PDB entry 8DXR | electron microscopy, 4.00 A resolution | chains B and C of the 7 polymer chains in the assembly

# Chain B
Molecule: Volume-regulated anion channel subunit LRRC8C, Volume-regulated anion channel subunit LRRC8A
Organism: Homo sapiens
UniProt: chimeric construct of Q8TDW0, Q8IWT6: residues 1-175 from Q8TDW0 (LRC8C_HUMAN) positions 1-183 (same numbers); residues 175-176 from Q8IWT6 positions 182-206 (offset varies); residues 176-802 from Q8TDW0 (LRC8C_HUMAN) positions 206-802 (same numbers)
Chain sequence (825 residues; each row starts with the number of its first residue; note: 55 numbers in that range are skipped by the numbering (no residue carries them; nothing is unmodelled there); a row labelled like 175A-175Z holds insertion residues (175A, then the next letters in order)):
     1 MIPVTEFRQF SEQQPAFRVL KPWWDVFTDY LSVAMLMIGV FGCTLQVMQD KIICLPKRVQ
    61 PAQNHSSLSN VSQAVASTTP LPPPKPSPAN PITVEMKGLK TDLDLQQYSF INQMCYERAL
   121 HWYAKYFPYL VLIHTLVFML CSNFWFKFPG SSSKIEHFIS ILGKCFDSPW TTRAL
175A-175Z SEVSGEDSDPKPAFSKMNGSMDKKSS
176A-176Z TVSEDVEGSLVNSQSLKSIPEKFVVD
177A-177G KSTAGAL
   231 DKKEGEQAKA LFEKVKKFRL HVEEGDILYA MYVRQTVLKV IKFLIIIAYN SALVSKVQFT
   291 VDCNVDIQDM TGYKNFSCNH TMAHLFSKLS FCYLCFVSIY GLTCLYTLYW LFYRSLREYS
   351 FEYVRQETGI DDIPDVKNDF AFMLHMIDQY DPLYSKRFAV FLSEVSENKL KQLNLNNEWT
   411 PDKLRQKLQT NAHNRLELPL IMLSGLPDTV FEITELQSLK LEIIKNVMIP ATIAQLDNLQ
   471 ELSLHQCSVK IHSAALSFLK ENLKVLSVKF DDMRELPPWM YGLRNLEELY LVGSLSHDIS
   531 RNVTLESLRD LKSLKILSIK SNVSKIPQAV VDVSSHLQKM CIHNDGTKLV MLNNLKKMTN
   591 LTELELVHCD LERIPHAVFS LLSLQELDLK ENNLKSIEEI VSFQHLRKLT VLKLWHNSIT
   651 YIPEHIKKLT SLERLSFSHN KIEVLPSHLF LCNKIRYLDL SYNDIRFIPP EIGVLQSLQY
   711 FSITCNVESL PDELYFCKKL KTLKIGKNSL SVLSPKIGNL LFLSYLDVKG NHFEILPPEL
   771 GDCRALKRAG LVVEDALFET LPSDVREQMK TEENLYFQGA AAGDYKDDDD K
Disordered / not traced: 1-15, 60-94, 175A-175Z, 176A-176Z, 177A-177G, 406-821
Construct notes: linker (176H); expression tag (803-821)
Curated features (UniProtKB/Swiss-Prot):
  - glycosylation (N-linked (GlcNAc...) asparagine): Asn64, Asn70
  - modified residue: Thr176A (Phosphothreonine), Ser176C (Phosphoserine), Ser176O (Phosphoserine), Ser176R (Phosphoserine)

# Chain C
Molecule: Volume-regulated anion channel subunit LRRC8C, Volume-regulated anion channel subunit LRRC8A
Organism: Homo sapiens
UniProt: chimeric construct of Q8TDW0, Q8IWT6: residues 1-176 from Q8TDW0 (LRC8C_HUMAN) positions 1-183 (same numbers); residues 176-177 from Q8IWT6 positions 182-206 (offset varies); residues 177-802 from Q8TDW0 (LRC8C_HUMAN) positions 206-802 (same numbers)
Chain sequence (825 residues; row label = number of the first residue in the row; note: 54 numbers in that range are skipped by the numbering (no residue carries them; nothing is unmodelled there); a row labelled like 176A-176Z holds insertion residues (176A, then the next letters in order)):
     1 MIPVTEFRQF SEQQPAFRVL KPWWDVFTDY LSVAMLMIGV FGCTLQVMQD KIICLPKRVQ
    61 PAQNHSSLSN VSQAVASTTP LPPPKPSPAN PITVEMKGLK TDLDLQQYSF INQMCYERAL
   121 HWYAKYFPYL VLIHTLVFML CSNFWFKFPG SSSKIEHFIS ILGKCFDSPW TTRALS
176A-176Z EVSGEDSDPKPAFSKMNGSMDKKSST
177A-177Z VSEDVEGSLVNSQSLKSIPEKFVVDK
178A-178F STAGAL
   231 DKKEGEQAKA LFEKVKKFRL HVEEGDILYA MYVRQTVLKV IKFLIIIAYN SALVSKVQFT
   291 VDCNVDIQDM TGYKNFSCNH TMAHLFSKLS FCYLCFVSIY GLTCLYTLYW LFYRSLREYS
   351 FEYVRQETGI DDIPDVKNDF AFMLHMIDQY DPLYSKRFAV FLSEVSENKL KQLNLNNEWT
   411 PDKLRQKLQT NAHNRLELPL IMLSGLPDTV FEITELQSLK LEIIKNVMIP ATIAQLDNLQ
   471 ELSLHQCSVK IHSAALSFLK ENLKVLSVKF DDMRELPPWM YGLRNLEELY LVGSLSHDIS
   531 RNVTLESLRD LKSLKILSIK SNVSKIPQAV VDVSSHLQKM CIHNDGTKLV MLNNLKKMTN
   591 LTELELVHCD LERIPHAVFS LLSLQELDLK ENNLKSIEEI VSFQHLRKLT VLKLWHNSIT
   651 YIPEHIKKLT SLERLSFSHN KIEVLPSHLF LCNKIRYLDL SYNDIRFIPP EIGVLQSLQY
   711 FSITCNVESL PDELYFCKKL KTLKIGKNSL SVLSPKIGNL LFLSYLDVKG NHFEILPPEL
   771 GDCRALKRAG LVVEDALFET LPSDVREQMK TEENLYFQGA AAGDYKDDDD K
Disordered / not traced: 1-15, 60-94, 176A-176Z, 177A-177Z, 178A-178F, 406-821
Construct notes: linker (177G); expression tag (803-821)
Curated features (UniProtKB/Swiss-Prot):
  - glycosylation (N-linked (GlcNAc...) asparagine): Asn64, Asn70
  - modified residue: Thr176Z (Phosphothreonine), Ser177B (Phosphoserine), Ser177N (Phosphoserine), Ser177Q (Phosphoserine)

# Interface between chain B and chain C
Pairs across the interface (7; chain B residue first):
  Trp23(B) - Pro149(C)  hydrophobic
  Arg58(B) - Asp299(C)
  Glu95(B) - Arg58(C)
  Gly98(B) - Asp102(C)
  Gly98(B) - Thr301(C)
  Leu99(B) - Thr301(C)  hydrogen bond (backbone-backbone)
  Asp381(B) - Ser153(C)
Interface residues without a listed pair, chain B (8 interface residues in all): Pro56, Met96
Interface residues without a listed pair, chain C (8 interface residues in all): Met300, Gly302

# In short
Chain B and chain C each contribute 8 residues to their interface; the contacts include 1 hydrogen bond. The
hydrogen-bonded pair Leu99(B)-Thr301(C) is a backbone contact.
Both chains are Volume-regulated anion channel subunit LRRC8C, Volume-regulated anion channel subunit LRRC8A
(Homo sapiens). Entry 8DXR (Structure of LRRC8C-LRRC8A(IL125) Chimera, Class 5) was determined by electron
microscopy together with 8DXN, 8DXO, 8DXP and 8DXQ from the same study.
